5L62 - chains F and G of the 28 polymer chains in the assembly; structure by X-ray diffraction, 2.80 A resolution.

[Chain F]
Molecule: Probable proteasome subunit alpha type-7
From: Saccharomyces cerevisiae (strain ATCC 204508 / S288c)
Notes: EC 3.4.25.1
UniProt: P21242 (PSA7_YEAST); residues -3 to 284 here correspond to UniProt positions 1-288 (UniProt number = residue number + 4)
Chain sequence (288 residues; row label = number of the first residue in the row; numbers below 1 keep their minus sign (Met-3 is residue -3)):
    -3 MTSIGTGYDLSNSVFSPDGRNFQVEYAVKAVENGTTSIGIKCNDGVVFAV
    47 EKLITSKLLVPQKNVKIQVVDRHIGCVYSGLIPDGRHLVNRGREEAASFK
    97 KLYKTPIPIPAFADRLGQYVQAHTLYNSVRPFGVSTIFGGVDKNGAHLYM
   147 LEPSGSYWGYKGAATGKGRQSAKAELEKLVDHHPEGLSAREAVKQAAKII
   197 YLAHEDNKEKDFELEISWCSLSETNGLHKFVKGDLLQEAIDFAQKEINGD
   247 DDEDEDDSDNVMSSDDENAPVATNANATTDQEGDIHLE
Not modelled in the structure: -3 to 1, 245-284
Swiss-Prot annotation at these positions:
  - modified residue: Thr-2 (N-acetylthreonine)

[Chain G]
Molecule: Proteasome subunit alpha type-1
From: Saccharomyces cerevisiae (strain ATCC 204508 / S288c)
Notes: EC 3.4.25.1
UniProt: P21243 (PSA1_YEAST); residues -8 to 243 here correspond to UniProt positions 1-252 (UniProt number = residue number + 9)
Chain sequence (252 residues; each row starts with the number of its first residue; numbers below 1 keep their minus sign (Met-8 is residue -8)):
    -8 MSGAAAASAAGYDRHITIFSPEGRLYQVEYAFKATNQTNINSLAVRGKDC
    42 TVVISQKKVPDKLLDPTTVSYIFCISRTIGMVVNGPIPDARNAALRAKAE
    92 AAEFRYKYGYDMPCDVLAKRMANLSQIYTQRAYMRPLGVILTFVSVDEEL
   142 GPSIYKTDPAGYYVGYKATATGPKQQEITTNLENHFKKSKIDHINEESWE
   192 KVVEFAITHMIDALGTEFSKNDLEVGVATKDKFFTLSAENIEERLVAIAE
   242 QD
Not modelled in the structure: -8 to 1, 243
Bound ions: Mg2+: Thr8, Tyr119, Arg122, Met125

[Chain F / chain G interface]
Residue-residue contacts (61; chain F residue first):
  Thr2(F) - His6(G)
  Gly3(F) - His6(G)
  Tyr4(F) - Arg5(G)
  Tyr4(F) - His6(G)
  Tyr4(F) - Tyr21(G)
  Ser9(F) - Arg126(G)
  Val10(F) - His6(G)
  Val10(F) - Gln18(G)
  Phe11(F) - Gln18(G)  hydrogen bond (backbone-side chain)
  Phe11(F) - Tyr21(G)
  Phe11(F) - Ala22(G)  hydrophobic
  Phe11(F) - Ala25(G)  hydrophobic
  Phe11(F) - Arg126(G)
  Phe11(F) - Pro127(G)
  Ser12(F) - Tyr21(G)
  Pro13(F) - Tyr21(G)  hydrophobic
  Pro13(F) - Lys24(G)  hydrogen bond (backbone-side chain)
  Asp14(F) - Lys24(G)
  Gly15(F) - Tyr21(G)
  Gly15(F) - Ala25(G)
  Lys37(F) - Asp56(G)  salt bridge
  Asp110(F) - Arg82(G)
  Gln114(F) - Arg82(G)  hydrogen bond (side chain-backbone)
  Gln114(F) - Asn83(G)
  Gln114(F) - Leu86(G)
  Gln117(F) - Pro79(G)
  Gln117(F) - Asp80(G)
  Gln117(F) - Asn83(G)  hydrogen bond
  Gln117(F) - Arg126(G)  hydrogen bond
  Thr120(F) - Arg126(G)  hydrogen bond (backbone-side chain)
  Leu121(F) - Tyr124(G)
  Leu121(F) - Arg126(G)
  Tyr122(F) - Tyr124(G)
  Tyr122(F) - Met125(G)  hydrophobic
  Ser150(F) - Pro79(G)
  Gly151(F) - Pro79(G)
  Ser152(F) - Ile78(G)
  Ser152(F) - Pro79(G)
  Tyr153(F) - Arg82(G)  hydrogen bond (backbone-side chain)
  Trp154(F) - Leu55(G)  hydrophobic
  Trp154(F) - Thr59(G)
  Trp154(F) - Val60(G)  hydrophobic
  Trp154(F) - Ser61(G)
  Trp154(F) - Tyr62(G)
  Trp154(F) - Ile78(G)  hydrophobic
  Trp154(F) - Arg82(G)
  Gly155(F) - Leu55(G)
  Gly155(F) - Asp56(G)  hydrogen bond (backbone-backbone)
  Gly155(F) - Thr59(G)  hydrogen bond (backbone-side chain)
  Tyr156(F) - Leu54(G)
  Tyr156(F) - Leu55(G)
  Tyr156(F) - Asp56(G)
  Lys157(F) - Lys53(G)
  Lys157(F) - Leu54(G)  hydrogen bond (backbone-backbone)
  Lys157(F) - Leu55(G)
  Gly158(F) - Leu54(G)
  Leu172(F) - Leu54(G)  hydrophobic
  Glu173(F) - Lys53(G)
  Glu173(F) - Leu54(G)
  Val176(F) - Leu54(G)  hydrophobic
  Asp177(F) - Lys53(G)  salt bridge
Interface residues without a listed pair, chain F (32 interface residues in all): Tyr145, Lys169
Interface residues without a listed pair, chain G (29 interface residues in all): Asp52, Pro57, Leu128, Gly129

[Summary]
32 residues of chain F and 29 residues of chain G are in contact; the contacts include 10 hydrogen bonds and 2
salt bridges. Polar contacts include Lys37(F)-Asp56(G), Asp177(F)-Lys53(G) and Phe11(F)-Gln18(G). Thr8(G),
Tyr119(G), Arg122(G) and Met125(G) coordinate Mg2+.
Here chain F is Probable proteasome subunit alpha type-7 and chain G is Proteasome subunit alpha type-1, both
from Saccharomyces cerevisiae (strain ATCC 204508 / S288c). Entry 5L62 (Yeast 20S proteasome with human beta5c
(1-138) and human beta6 (97-111; 118-133) in complex with epoxyketone ...) was determined by X-ray diffraction
(same publication as 5L52, 5L54, 5L55, 5L5A, 5L5B, 5L5D and 30 further entries).
